Entry 7B1B (electron microscopy, 4.23 A resolution (low resolution: residue-level contacts below are approximate; hydrogen-bond / salt-bridge calls are withheld)); this record covers chains D and B of the 4 polymer chains in the assembly.

Chain D:
Protein: Aael013433-pa
From: Aedes aegypti
UniProt: Q16J57 (Q16J57_AEDAE); residues 1-102 here correspond to UniProt positions 142-243 (UniProt number = residue number + 141)
Sequence (112 residues; each row starts with the number of its first residue):
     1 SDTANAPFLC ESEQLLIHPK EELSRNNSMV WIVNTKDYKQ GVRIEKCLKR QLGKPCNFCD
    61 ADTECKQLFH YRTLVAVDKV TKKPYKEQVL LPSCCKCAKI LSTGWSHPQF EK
Disordered / not traced: 1-5, 105-112
Construct notes: expression tag (103-112)
Disulfides: C10-C65, C47-C95, C56-C97

Chain B:
Protein: Toll-like receptor
From: Aedes aegypti
UniProt: A0A6I8TEX2 (A0A6I8TEX2_AEDAE); numbering as in UniProt (aligned over 28-789)
Sequence (768 residues; numbered 28 to 795; the number before each row is that of its first residue):
    28 TSTKRFTCPE ESEASNCSCE EFPSKTHFYC PDFNPTLYVD VEDRMRVDFK CYDEPHDFKS
    88 LPNLAIGSVK LLTVVDCVLD DDRPILESFK FLEVADVRSF VYNNHENGIR YNAKYFEGME
   148 QLENLTLARG VVSIDRDTFS GFLNLKRLTI EHNKLNLQPG TFEALSNLTY LGLVYNGLNE
   208 IQPGLFDGLE SLEALSLSYN DIKSLSAGSF NGLSSLRMLN LRVNKIESFD ANTFASLKEL
   268 SRLEITLNPF VSLPRGLFSE NKKLKTLILT NNRKLVTLPE ELLANLKELT VVNLSHNGVG
   328 NLPESLLSGS SGIIELNLGY NRLNSLPEEL LSDQPQLQVL NLDHNQLESI PDYFLERNVE
   388 LQTLYLSHNR LRSLSEKAFT KLKNLKELHL ENNQLQTIPQ FLFSGTPKLE EIYMQNNQLA
   448 LHANSFINEE LSIADNDNTP FQVLQKLRIL HLRNNSISTI FQDWYINNLE MQSLDLSFNK
   508 LPGLSYTQLQ FQSNITLNLS NNEISQVLLI DDLDLQPYQR INVDLNHNPL NCNCNALKFI
   568 QLIQSKAEHG LQFNVDQLRC SEPPNLLDAT MDQLQTKDLL CDFESADDCP KDCQCAMRLL
   628 DHTVIVNCSG RGLTEFPDLP IPSQLHEDFN ALEVHVENNR LTKLPNLTKH NEITQLYARN
   688 NSIQNLLPHN IPSKLRIIDL SQNLLKMIDD STLAQINRSS HLETIRLSQN QWLCDCPASS
   748 FLIFVQQNSR LISDMSAIRC HPSGKSLDSI TVNELCFEDY TTENLYFQ
Disordered / not traced: 28-31, 784-795
Construct notes: expression tag (790-795)
Disulfides: C35-C46, C44-C57, C78-C104, C559-C587, C561-C608, C616-C622, C620-C635, C741-C767, C743-C783
Glycans and other covalent adducts: N-acetylglucosamine (NAG) linked to N151, N194, N481; glycan linked to N521
Reported in the primary citation:
  - post-translational modification sites: N521

How chain D and chain B interact:
Pairs across the interface - 30 pairs, chain D then chain B:
  I17(D) - Q517(B)
  H18(D) - T514(B)
  P19(D) - T514(B)
  E21(D) - Y513(B)
  E21(D) - T514(B)
  E22(D) - Q515(B)
  N27(D) - Q533(B)
  V30(D) - F610(B)
  W31(D) - Q533(B)
  W31(D) - N558(B)
  W31(D) - C561(B)
  W31(D) - N562(B)
  W31(D) - F610(B)
  I32(D) - N562(B)
  I32(D) - F610(B)
  I32(D) - E611(B)
  V33(D) - L535(B)
  V33(D) - N562(B)
  K46(D) - L496(B)
  F69(D) - Q472(B)
  F69(D) - N494(B)
  L74(D) - I460(B)
  K79(D) - L458(B)
  V80(D) - L458(B)
  Y85(D) - I454(B)
  E87(D) - I454(B)
  E87(D) - N465(B)
  Q88(D) - Q469(B)
  L90(D) - N494(B)
  P92(D) - I493(B)
Also at the interface, not in a pair above, chain D (28 interface residues in all): L15, K20, M29, T35, L48, K86, V89, L91
Also at the interface, not in a pair above, chain B (29 interface residues in all): Q427, F428, N463, Q489, Y492, S512, Q519, C608, D609
The authors on this interface:
  - residue pairs: W31(D)-F610(B) (pi stacking)

Overview:
Chain D and chain B form an interface of 28 and 29 residues respectively. The authors report pi stacking
between W31(D) and F610(B). Covalently linked N-acetylglucosamine: at N151(B), N194(B) and N481(B). From the
paper: a modification site at N521(B).
Chain D is Aael013433-pa and chain B is Toll-like receptor, both from Aedes aegypti; the structure, Cryo-EM of
Aedes Aegypti Toll5A dimer bound to Spz1C, was determined by electron microscopy together with 7B1C and 7B1D
from the same study.
